PDB entry 3JCA | electron microscopy, 4.80 A resolution (low resolution: residue-level contacts below are approximate; hydrogen-bond / salt-bridge calls are withheld) | chains E and K of the 12 polymer chains in the assembly

== Chain E ==
Name: Integrase
Organism: Mouse mammary tumor virus
Reference sequence: K9W608 (K9W608_MMTV); residues 1-265 here correspond to UniProt positions 123-387 (UniProt number = residue number + 122)
Sequence (265 residues; each row starts with the number of its first residue):
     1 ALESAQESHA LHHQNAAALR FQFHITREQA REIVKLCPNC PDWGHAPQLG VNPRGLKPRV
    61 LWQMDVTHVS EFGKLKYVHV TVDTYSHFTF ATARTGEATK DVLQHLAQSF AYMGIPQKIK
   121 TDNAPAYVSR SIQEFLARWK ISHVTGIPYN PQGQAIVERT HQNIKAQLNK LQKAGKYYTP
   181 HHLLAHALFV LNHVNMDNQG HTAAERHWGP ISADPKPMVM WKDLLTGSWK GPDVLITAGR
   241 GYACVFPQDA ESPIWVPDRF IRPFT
Disordered / not traced: 42-44
Metal / ion sites: Zn2+: His9, His13, Cys37, Cys40
From the paper describing this entry:
  - binding site for the 22-nt DNA strand: Arg240

== Chain K ==
Molecule: 22-nt DNA strand
Sequence (22 nucleotides; each row starts with the number of its first residue):
     1 AATGCCGCAG TCGGCCGACC TG
Disordered / not traced: 22

== Chain E / chain K interface ==
Pairs across the interface (27; chain E residue first):
  Gly50(E) - DT3(K)
  Val51(E) - DT3(K)
  Val51(E) - DC5(K)
  Asn52(E) - DG4(K)
  Asn52(E) - DC5(K)
  Pro53(E) - DT3(K)
  Arg54(E) - DC5(K)
  Arg54(E) - DC6(K)
  His87(E) - DC6(K)
  Lys120(E) - DT3(K)
  Val144(E) - DA2(K)
  Gly146(E) - DA2(K)
  Gly146(E) - DT3(K)
  Ile147(E) - DA2(K)
  Ile147(E) - DT3(K)
  Asn150(E) - DT3(K)
  Asn150(E) - DG4(K)
  Gln152(E) - DG4(K)
  Gly153(E) - DT3(K)
  Ala155(E) - DC5(K)
  Arg159(E) - DC5(K)
  Arg159(E) - DC6(K)
  Arg159(E) - DG7(K)
  Asn163(E) - DG7(K)
  Arg240(E) - DC6(K)
  Arg240(E) - DG7(K)
  Tyr242(E) - DC6(K)
Other interface residues (no listed pair), chain E (20 interface residues in all): Gln48, Trp255
Other interface residues (no listed pair), chain K (7 interface residues in all): DC8

== Overview ==
20 residues of chain E face 7 of chain K across their interface. His9(E), His13(E), Cys37(E) and Cys40(E)
coordinate Zn2+. The paper reports a binding site for the 22-nt DNA strand at Arg240(E).
Here chain E is Integrase (Mouse mammary tumor virus) and chain K is a 22-nt DNA strand. Entry 3JCA (Core
model of the Mouse Mammary Tumor Virus intasome) was determined by electron microscopy, deposited together
with 5CZ1, 5CZ2 and 5D7U.
